PDB entry 8XFF | electron microscopy, 3.16 A resolution | chains B and D of the 5 polymer chains in the assembly

== Chain B (and D) ==
Protein: Dsr2(h171a)
Organism: Bacillus sp. DSM 5850
Notes: chain D of this document is another copy of the same molecule, construct and numbering; everything in this record applies to it too
Amino-acid sequence (1005 residues; row label = number of the first residue in the row):
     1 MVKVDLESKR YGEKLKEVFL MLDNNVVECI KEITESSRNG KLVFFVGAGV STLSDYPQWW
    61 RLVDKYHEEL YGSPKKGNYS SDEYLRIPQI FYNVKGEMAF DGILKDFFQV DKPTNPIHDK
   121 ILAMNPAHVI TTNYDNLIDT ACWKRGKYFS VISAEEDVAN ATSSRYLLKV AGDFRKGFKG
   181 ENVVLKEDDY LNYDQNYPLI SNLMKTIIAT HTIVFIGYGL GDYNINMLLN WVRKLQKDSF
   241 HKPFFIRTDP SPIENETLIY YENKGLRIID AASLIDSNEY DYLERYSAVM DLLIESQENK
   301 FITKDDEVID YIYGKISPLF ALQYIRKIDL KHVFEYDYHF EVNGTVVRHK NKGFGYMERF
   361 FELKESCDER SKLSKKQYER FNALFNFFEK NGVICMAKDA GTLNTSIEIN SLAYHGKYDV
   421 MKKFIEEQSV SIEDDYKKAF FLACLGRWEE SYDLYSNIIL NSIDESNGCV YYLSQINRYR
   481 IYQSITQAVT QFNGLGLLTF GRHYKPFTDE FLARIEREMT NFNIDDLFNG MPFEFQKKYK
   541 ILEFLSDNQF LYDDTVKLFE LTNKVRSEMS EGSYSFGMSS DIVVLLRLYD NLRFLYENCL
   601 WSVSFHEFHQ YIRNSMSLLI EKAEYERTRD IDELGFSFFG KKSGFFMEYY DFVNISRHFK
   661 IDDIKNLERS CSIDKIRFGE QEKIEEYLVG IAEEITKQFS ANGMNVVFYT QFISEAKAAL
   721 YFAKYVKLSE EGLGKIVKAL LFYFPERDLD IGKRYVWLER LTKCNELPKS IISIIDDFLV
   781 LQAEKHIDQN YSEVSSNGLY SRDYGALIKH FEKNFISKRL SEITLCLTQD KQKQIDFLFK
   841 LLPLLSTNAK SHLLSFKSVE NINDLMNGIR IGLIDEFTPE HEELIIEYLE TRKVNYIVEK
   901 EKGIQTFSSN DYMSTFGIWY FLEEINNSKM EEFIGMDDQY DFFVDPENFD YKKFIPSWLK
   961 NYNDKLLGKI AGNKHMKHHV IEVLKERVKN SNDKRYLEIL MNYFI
Unresolved in the structure: 1-21 (chain D: 1-22, 300-1005)
Reported in the primary citation:
  - mutagenesis - Y71A, Y71A/R86A, Y71A/Y260A, Y71A/R86A/Y260A, Y260A, H349A, Y504A/K505A, Y574A/F576A/G577A, N702A/G703A/M704A, N961A: decreased catalytic activity with SPR tail tube protein
  - self-association interface (contacts with another copy of this molecule); pairs are residue here / residue on that copy: R86-L220, R86-N226 (hydrogen bond), E187-Y260 (hydrogen bond)
  - mutagenesis - R86A: unchanged catalytic activity with SPR tail tube protein
  - mutagenesis - N133A: abolished catalytic activity with SPR tail tube protein
  - catalytic residues: N133 (from molecular simulation)

== Chain B / chain D interface ==
Contacting residue pairs (26):
  L70(B) - E256(D)
  Y71(B) - E254(D)
  Y71(B) - E256(D)
  Y71(B) - T257(D)  hydrogen bond
  S81(B) - S81(D)
  D82(B) - S80(D)
  D82(B) - S81(D)
  R86(B) - G221(D)
  R86(B) - N226(D)
  R86(B) - Y261(D)  hydrogen bond
  Q89(B) - Y260(D)
  I90(B) - E256(D)
  I90(B) - Y260(D)  hydrophobic
  N93(B) - Y260(D)
  V94(B) - E256(D)
  E187(B) - Y260(D)  hydrogen bond
  L191(B) - N230(D)
  L191(B) - R233(D)
  N226(B) - R86(D)
  E256(B) - L70(D)
  T257(B) - Y71(D)
  Y260(B) - Q89(D)
  Y260(B) - I90(D)  hydrophobic
  Y260(B) - N93(D)
  Y260(B) - E187(D)  hydrogen bond
  Y261(B) - R86(D)
Interface residues without a listed pair, chain B (18 interface residues in all): G221, R233
Interface residues without a listed pair, chain D (22 interface residues in all): Y79, V94, L191, L220

== In short ==
18 residues of chain B face 22 of chain D across their interface, with 4 hydrogen bonds. Polar contacts
include Y71(B)-T257(D), R86(B)-Y261(D) and E187(B)-Y260(D). The paper reports the catalytic residue N133(B);
Y71A, Y71A/R86A and Y71A/Y260A of chain B, among others, reduce catalytic activity with SPR tail tube protein;
12 substitutions were tested in all.
Chain B and chain D are both Dsr2(h171a) (Bacillus sp. DSM 5850); the structure, Cryo-EM structure of
defence-associatedsirtuin 2 (DSR2) H171A protein in complex with SPR phage tail tube protein, was determined
by electron microscopy, deposited together with 8XEW and 8XFE.
